6FDT - chains A and B; structure by solution NMR.

# Chain A
Molecule: RNA polymerase II-associated protein 3
From: Homo sapiens
UniProtKB: Q9H6T3 (RPAP3_HUMAN), isoform Q9H6T3-2; residues 281-396 here = UniProt positions 281-396
Amino-acid sequence (120 residues; row label = number of the first residue in the row):
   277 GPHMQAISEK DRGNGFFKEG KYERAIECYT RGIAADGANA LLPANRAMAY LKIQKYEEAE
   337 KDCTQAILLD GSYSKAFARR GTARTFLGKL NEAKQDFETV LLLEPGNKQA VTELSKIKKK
Differences from the reference sequence: expression tag (277-280)
What the authors report for this chain:
  - mutagenesis - N321D: abolished catalytic activity

# Chain B
Molecule: Heat shock 70 kDa protein 1B
From: Homo sapiens
UniProtKB: P0DMV9 (HS71B_HUMAN); residues 638-646 here correspond to UniProt positions 633-641 (UniProt number = residue number - 5)
Amino-acid sequence (9 residues; numbered 638 to 646; the number before each row is that of its first residue):
   638 SGPTIEEVD
Swiss-Prot annotation at these positions:
  - modified residue: Ser638 (Phosphoserine), Thr641 (Phosphothreonine)

# Interface between chain A and chain B
Contacting residue pairs - 21 pairs, chain A then chain B:
  Lys286(A) with Asp646(B)
  Asn290(A) with Val645(B); Asp646(B)
  Phe293(A) with Glu643(B); Val645(B)
  Lys294(A) with Glu644(B); Val645(B)
  Leu317(A) with Asp646(B)
  Asn321(A) with Val645(B); Asp646(B)
  Met324(A) with Ile642(B); Glu643(B)
  Lys328(A) with Glu643(B)
  Lys351(A) with Pro640(B); Thr641(B); Ile642(B)
  Ala354(A) with Ile642(B)
  Arg355(A) with Ile642(B); Glu644(B)
  Gln385(A) with Thr641(B); Ile642(B)
Also at the interface, not in a pair above, chain A (16 interface residues in all): Tyr305, Tyr349, Thr358, Glu380
From the paper, about this interface:
  - residue pairs: Lys294(A)-Glu644(B), Ala354(A)-Ile642(B), Arg355(A)-Ile642(B), Thr358(A)-Ile642(B), Gln385(A)-Ile642(B) (backbone contact)
  - interface residues, chain A: Lys328(A)

# Summary
16 residues of chain A and 7 residues of chain B are in contact. The authors report contacts between Lys294(A)
and Glu644(B), Ala354(A) and Ile642(B) and Arg355(A) and Ile642(B) among others; a backbone contact between
Gln385(A) and Ile642(B). The paper reports that N321D of chain A abolishes catalytic activity; the interface
residue Lys328(A).
Chain A is RNA polymerase II-associated protein 3 and chain B is Heat shock 70 kDa protein 1B, both from Homo
sapiens; the structure, NMR structure of the second TPR domain of the human RPAP3 protein in complex with
HSP70 ..., was determined by solution NMR, deposited together with 6FDP and 6GXZ.
